4AC9 - chain A; structure by X-ray diffraction, 3.03 A resolution.

# Chain A
Protein: MJ0495-like protein
Source organism: Methanococcus maripaludis
UniProt: Q8J307 (Q8J307_METMI); residues 1-468 here = UniProt positions 1-468
Amino-acid sequence (482 residues; row label = number of the first residue in the row; numbers below 1 keep their minus sign (Met-13 is residue -13)):
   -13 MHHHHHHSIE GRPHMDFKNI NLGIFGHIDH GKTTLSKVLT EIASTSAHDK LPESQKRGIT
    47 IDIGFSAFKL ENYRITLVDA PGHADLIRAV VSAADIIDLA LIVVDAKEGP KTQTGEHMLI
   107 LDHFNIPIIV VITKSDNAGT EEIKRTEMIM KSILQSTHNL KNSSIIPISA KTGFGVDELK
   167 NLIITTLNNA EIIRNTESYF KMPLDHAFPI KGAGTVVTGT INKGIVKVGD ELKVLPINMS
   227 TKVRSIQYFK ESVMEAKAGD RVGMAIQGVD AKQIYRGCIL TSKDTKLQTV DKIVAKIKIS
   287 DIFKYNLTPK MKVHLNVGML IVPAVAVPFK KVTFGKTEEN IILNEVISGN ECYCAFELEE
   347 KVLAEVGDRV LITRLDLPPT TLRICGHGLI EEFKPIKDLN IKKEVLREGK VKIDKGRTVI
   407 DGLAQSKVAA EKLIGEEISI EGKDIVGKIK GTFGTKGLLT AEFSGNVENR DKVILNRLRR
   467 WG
Unresolved in the structure: -13 to -1, 29-49
Construct notes: expression tag (-13 to 0)
Modified residues: Cys264, Cys338, Cys340, Cys371 (s-(methylmercury)-l-cysteine; CMH)
Ion coordination: Mg2+: Thr19 (together with GDP)
Residues lining bound ligands: GDP (guanosine-5'-diphosphate): His13, Ile14, Asp15, His16, Gly17, Lys18, Thr19, Thr20, Lys120, Asp122, Asn123, Ser155, Ala156, Lys157
What the authors report for this chain:
  - binding site for sulfate ion: Arg74, Arg262
  - specificity-determining residues: Phe51, His192, Arg247
  - specificity-determining residues: Asp191 (proposed by the authors, not directly observed)
  - binding site for deoxycholic acid: Phe51

# Overview
Bound to chain A: GDP. The paper reports a binding site for sulfate ion at Arg74 and Arg262; a binding site
for deoxycholic acid at Phe51.
Chain A is MJ0495-like protein (Methanococcus maripaludis); the structure, Crystal structure of translation
elongation factor selb from methanococcus maripaludis in complex with GDP, was determined by X-ray diffraction
(same publication as 4ACA and 4ACB).
